Entry 6E8Q (X-ray diffraction, 2.20 A resolution); this record covers chain A.

[Chain A]
Name: Lanosterol 14-alpha demethylase
Source organism: Saccharomyces cerevisiae (strain YJM789)
UniProtKB: A6ZSR0 (A6ZSR0_YEAS7); residue numbers follow UniProt; this construct covers 1-530
Chain sequence (539 residues; numbered 1 to 539; the number before each row is that of its first residue):
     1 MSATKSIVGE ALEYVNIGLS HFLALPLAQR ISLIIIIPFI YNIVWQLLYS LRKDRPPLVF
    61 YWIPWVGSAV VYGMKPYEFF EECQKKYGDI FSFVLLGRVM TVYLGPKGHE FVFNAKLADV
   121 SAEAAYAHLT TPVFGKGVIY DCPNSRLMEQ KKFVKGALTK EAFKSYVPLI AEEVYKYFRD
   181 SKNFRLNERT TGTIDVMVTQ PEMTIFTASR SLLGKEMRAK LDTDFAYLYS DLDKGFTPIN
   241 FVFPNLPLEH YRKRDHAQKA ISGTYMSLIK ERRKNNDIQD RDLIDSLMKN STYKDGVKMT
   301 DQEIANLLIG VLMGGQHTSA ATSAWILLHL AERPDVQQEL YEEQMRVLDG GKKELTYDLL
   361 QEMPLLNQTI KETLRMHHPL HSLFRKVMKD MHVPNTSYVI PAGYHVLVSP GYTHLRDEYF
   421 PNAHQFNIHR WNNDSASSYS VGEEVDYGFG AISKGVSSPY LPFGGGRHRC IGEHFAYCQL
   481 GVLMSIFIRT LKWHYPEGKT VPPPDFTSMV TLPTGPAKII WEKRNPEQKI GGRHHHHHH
Disordered / not traced: 1-7, 535-539
Sequence notes: expression tag (531-539)
Bound ions: heme Fe: Cys470 (together with posaconazole)
Residues lining bound ligands:
  - heme (HEM): Phe113, Tyr126, Tyr140, Leu147, Lys151, Leu212, Val311, Gly315, Thr318, Thr322, Leu374, His378, Pro379, Leu380, Leu383, Arg385, Pro462, Phe463, Gly464, Arg467, His468, Arg469, Cys470, Ile471, Gly472, Phe475, Ala476
  - posaconazole (X2N): Ala69, Val70, Tyr72, Gly73, Met74, Tyr126, Leu129, Thr130, Phe134, Ile139, Tyr140, Phe236, Pro238, Phe241, Gly310, Val311, Gly314, Gly315, Thr318, Leu380, His381, Ser382, Phe384, Phe506, Thr507, Ser508, Met509
From the paper describing this entry:
  - binding site for heme: Tyr126, Tyr140
  - binding site for posaconazole: Ala69, Val70, Tyr72, Gly73, Tyr126, Phe134, Ile139, Tyr140, Phe236, Pro238, Gly310, Val311, Gly314, Thr318, Leu380, His381, Ser382, Phe384, Phe506, Thr507, Ser508, Met509
  - contacts within the chain: Tyr126-Phe384 (backbone contact)
  - mutagenesis - Y140F: unchanged binding to posaconazole
  - mutagenesis - Y140H: increased binding to posaconazole
  - mutagenesis - Y72A, F241A, S382A: unchanged growth in response to posaconazole
  - mutagenesis - Y140F, Y140H: decreased binding to VCZ
  - mutagenesis - L147A, M313A, H381A: unchanged growth
  - mutagenesis - L147A, M313A: decreased growth in response to all the azoles tested
  - catalytic residues: Asp233, His317 (citing earlier work)

[Overview]
Bound to chain A: heme and posaconazole. The paper reports catalytic residues Asp233 and His317; Y140F and
Y140H reduce binding to VCZ; 8 substitutions were tested in all.
Chain A is Lanosterol 14-alpha demethylase (Saccharomyces cerevisiae (strain YJM789)); the structure, S.
CEREVISIAE CYP51 COMPLEXED WITH Posaconazole, was determined by X-ray diffraction (same publication as 5UL0).
